7UTU - chains D and E of the 10 polymer chains in the assembly; structure by electron microscopy, 3.00 A resolution.

== Chain D (and E) ==
Protein: Capsid protein 2
Organism: Canis lupus familiaris
Notes: chain E of this document is another copy of the same molecule, construct and numbering; everything in this record applies to it too
UniProt: B2ZG07 (B2ZG07_PAVC); residues 37-584 here = UniProt positions 37-584
Sequence (548 residues; each row starts with the number of its first residue):
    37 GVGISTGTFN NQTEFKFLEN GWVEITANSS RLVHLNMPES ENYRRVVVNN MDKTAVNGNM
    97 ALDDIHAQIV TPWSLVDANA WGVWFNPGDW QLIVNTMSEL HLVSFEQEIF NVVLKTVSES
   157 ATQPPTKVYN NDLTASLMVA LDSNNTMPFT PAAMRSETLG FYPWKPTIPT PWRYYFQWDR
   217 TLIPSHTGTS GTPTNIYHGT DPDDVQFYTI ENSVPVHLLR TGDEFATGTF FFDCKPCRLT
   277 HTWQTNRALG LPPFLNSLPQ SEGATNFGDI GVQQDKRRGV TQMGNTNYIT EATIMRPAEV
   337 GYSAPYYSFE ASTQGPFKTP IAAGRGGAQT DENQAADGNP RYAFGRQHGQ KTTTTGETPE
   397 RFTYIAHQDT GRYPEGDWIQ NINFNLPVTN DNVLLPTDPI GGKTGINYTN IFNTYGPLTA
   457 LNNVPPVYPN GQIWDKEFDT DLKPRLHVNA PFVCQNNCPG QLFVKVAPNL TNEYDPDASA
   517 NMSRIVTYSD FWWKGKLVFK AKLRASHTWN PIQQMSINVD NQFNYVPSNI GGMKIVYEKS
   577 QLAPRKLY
Disordered / not traced: 156-161, 281-336, 362-371, 411-456, 584 (chain E: 156-161, 362-371)
Cystine bridges: Cys-490/Cys-494

== How chain D and chain E interact ==
Pairs across the interface (97):
  Val-38(D) with Thr-170(E); Arg-256(E), hydrogen bond (backbone-side chain)
  Gly-39(D) with Val-38(E); Arg-256(E); Thr-257(E); Gly-258(E), hydrogen bond (backbone-backbone)
  Ile-40(D) with Arg-256(E); Gly-258(E)
  Ser-41(D) with Leu-254(E), hydrogen bond (side chain-backbone); Arg-256(E); Asp-259(E), hydrogen bond (backbone-side chain)
  Thr-44(D) with Val-252(E); His-253(E)
  Phe-45(D) with Glu-247(E); Pro-251(E); Val-252(E), hydrogen bond (backbone-backbone)
  Asn-47(D) with Glu-247(E); Asn-248(E)
  Gln-48(D) with Asn-248(E); Ser-249(E); Val-250(E), hydrogen bond (side chain-backbone); Pro-251(E)
  Leu-68(D) with Pro-504(E), hydrophobic
  His-70(D) with Leu-506(E); Thr-507(E); Asn-508(E); Tyr-510(E)
  Asn-72(D) with Asn-508(E), hydrogen bond (side chain-backbone)
  Asn-122(D) with Asn-248(E), hydrogen bond
  Phe-146(D) with Leu-254(E), hydrophobic
  Asn-147(D) with Ser-172(E), hydrogen bond; Leu-254(E); Arg-256(E)
  Val-148(D) with Arg-256(E), hydrogen bond (backbone-side chain)
  Val-149(D) with Thr-170(E); Arg-256(E)
  Lys-151(D) with Asp-168(E), salt bridge; Asn-505(E); Ile-521(E)
  Val-153(D) with Asn-508(E)
  Lys-163(D) with Asn-508(E); Glu-509(E), salt bridge
  Tyr-165(D) with Thr-507(E); Asn-508(E); Ile-521(E), hydrophobic
  Asn-167(D) with Asp-168(E), hydrogen bond; Leu-169(E); Thr-170(E), hydrogen bond
  Leu-169(D) with Thr-170(E)
  Pro-199(D) with Glu-247(E)
  Trp-200(D) with Asn-78(E); Tyr-79(E), hydrophobic; Thr-245(E); Glu-247(E)
  Lys-201(D) with Pro-512(E)
  Pro-202(D) with Tyr-510(E), hydrogen bond (backbone-side chain); Met-518(E)
  Ile-204(D) with Pro-512(E)
  Thr-257(D) with Thr-170(E); Arg-256(E), hydrogen bond (backbone-side chain)
  Arg-382(D) with Asp-513(E), hydrogen bond (side chain-backbone); Ala-514(E); Ser-515(E)
  Gln-383(D) with Pro-512(E); Asp-513(E), hydrogen bond
  Thr-388(D) with Ser-515(E)
  Thr-390(D) with Ser-515(E)
  Thr-391(D) with Ser-515(E)
  Tyr-524(D) with Leu-506(E), hydrogen bond (side chain-backbone); Thr-507(E); Asn-508(E); Ile-521(E)
  Asp-526(D) with Leu-506(E)
  Trp-528(D) with Met-174(E), hydrophobic; Leu-254(E); Ala-503(E), hydrophobic
  Ile-553(D) with Pro-238(E)
  Val-555(D) with Pro-238(E), hydrophobic
  Gln-558(D) with Thr-236(E), hydrogen bond (side chain-backbone)
  Phe-559(D) with Arg-81(E)
  Tyr-561(D) with Phe-243(E)
  Val-562(D) with Arg-81(E); Phe-212(E), hydrophobic; Val-241(E), hydrophobic; Phe-243(E), hydrophobic
  Pro-563(D) with Tyr-79(E); Arg-81(E), hydrogen bond (backbone-side chain); Ile-105(E), hydrophobic; Phe-243(E)
  Ser-564(D) with Arg-80(E); Arg-81(E), hydrogen bond (backbone-backbone)
  Asn-565(D) with Arg-80(E), hydrogen bond (backbone-side chain); Arg-81(E)
  Ile-566(D) with Arg-80(E)
  Gly-567(D) with Asn-78(E); Tyr-79(E)
  Met-569(D) with Phe-243(E), hydrophobic
Other interface residues (no listed pair), chain D (53 interface residues in all): Gly-43, Val-164, Gly-258, Thr-389, Asn-554
Other interface residues (no listed pair), chain E (47 interface residues in all): Glu-77, Val-82, Ser-154, Asn-167

== Summary ==
The interface between chain D and chain E involves 53 residues on one side and 47 on the other, with 21
hydrogen bonds and 2 salt bridges. Polar contacts include Lys-151(D)/Asp-168(E), Lys-163(D)/Glu-509(E) and
Val-38(D)/Arg-256(E).
Both chains are Capsid protein 2 (Canis lupus familiaris). Entry 7UTU (CPV Total-Fab Polyclonal B Site Fab (1
of 2)) was determined by electron microscopy (same publication as 7UTP, 7UTR, 7UTS and 7UTV).
